6YWX - chains A and Q of the 83 polymer chains in the assembly; structure by electron microscopy, 3.10 A resolution.

== Chain A ==
Molecule: 23S rRNA
From: Neurospora crassa OR74A
Sequence (3464 nucleotides; row label = number of the first residue in the row; note: 28 numbers in that range are skipped by the numbering (no residue carries them; nothing is unmodelled there); a row labelled like 1655A-1655Z holds insertion residues (1655A, then the next letters in order)):
     1 AAAUGUAAUG GAUAUAAAGC UUAUGUUUAU AUAUAUAGAC AUAUAUAAGU AUAUAAAGAG
    61 ACUACUACCA AUAGCUACAC UAUGUAUUAA GGAGAGUAUA ACUUAAUUUA UGUUUAUGAU
   121 UUUAUCAUAC CCCUAAAAAU GACACCGAGG AGCAAGGGUC GGGUUAGCAU CCUGGUUCGU
   181 ACACCUUGGU GACCUAGGCU AGUACCAGGU CCCCCUCUAA GGGACUUGUC CCCCUCUAAG
   241 GGACUUGCGU CGGUCCUAUC CUAGGCCGAA UAGGUGAAUA AAUACUUACG GACGGCCUUG
   301 GUCUGUCCUA GAGGUUAUCA ACAUAUGAAC UCUUAGAGAA AUUACUUAAU AAACGAAGUG
   361 AAUUGAAAUA UCUUAUUAAC UUCAGGAAAA GAAAUCAAAC GAGAUUCUAU GAUUAGUGUG
   421 AACGAAAAUA GAGCAGCCUA UUAAAAUAAG UAAAAUGGCU UUAAAGCUGU UUGAAUAUUG
   481 UGGGGAACCU UCCUCAAAGG CUAAAUAUAA UACAUGAGUU ACAGAGAAAA GUACCGUGAG
   541 GGAAAGCUUU GAAAUAGUAG UUUUAUAAGC AGCUCAAGCA AUAAGAAAGC GAGAGCGUAC
   601 CUUUUGCAUA AUGGGUCACC AAGUUAAUUU UAGAUGCGAG CGAAUUUAUU UAUGUUUUUA
   661 CUGAUUAAAC AAUAUAAUGA AUCAUAAUUA UUUUUGUAAC GAGUAUUAGU AUUAAAUCUU
   721 AAUUUAAUAU UAGUAUAAGU UUUCAGUAUG GCGGCUACAU AGCAUAAUCU AUGCAGCCAG
   781 CCAAUAAUUG GAUUUCCAAU CCAAUUUCGG UAAUAAAUAG AUGUGCAUAG UUAAACCGAU
   841 CAUUAAAAUA AUGAAUAGUG UCUAAAGUUA GACCCGAAGC CUGGUGAUCU UACUAUAGUC
   901 AGGACUAUAA AGGUCCGAAC GGGUUAUCGU UGCAAAGAUA UCCGAAGAAC UAUGGUAAGC
   961 GAGUGAAAGA CAACACUGAC UAGGAUAGCU GGUUUUCUGC GAAACCUAUA AUAGUAGGCA
  1021 AUUUAAGUAA CAUCUUAGUA GGUACAGAAC UUAAUCUCAG ACAAGAUGUA GAUUUUCAUA
  1081 CCUAUGUUUA GGUAUGAAAU GCAUUUUUUU UUGUAUACAU CGGGGGAUCG UGAAGAUUUU
  1141 AUCGGUGAGU AUGUAGACUC GGAAUGACAA AGAUGAAUCU UGAAUAAUCA GACAUAGAAU
  1201 GAUAAGGUUG UAUGUCAAAA GGGAAACAGC CCAGAACAAG AGUUAAGGUU CCAAAAUUAU
  1261 UAUUAAGUGA AAUAAAGAAA GUUUUUAUAU AAGUCGACAA GAAGAUGGGC UUGGAAGCAG
  1321 CCAUAAUUUA AAGAUCUCGU AACAGAGCAC UUGUUAAAUC UUAAAAGCAU CGAAAAUUUA
  1381 ACGGAUCUAA AUAAUAUACC GAAACCUUGU CCAUAUGUAA CAUUAGUAAU AAUAUGCUAU
  1441 UAAUGUUAUU UGAUGGGGUA GCAGAACGUU GAGUGAAUCU UAGAUUUUUU UUUUAUAACU
  1501 AAAUAUAGAU GAUAACUCAA GUGAGAAUGG UGACAUGAGU AACAAAAAAG AGUUUAAGGU
  1561 ACCUAAAAGG UAUCUUAGAG UCUCGCCUAA AGCUUAUGGC UACGUCAAGU AACGGCCUCU
  1621 AAGUUUAUAA UCUGAAGAUU AUGACGAUGA GAAAA
1655A-1655Z UAACGCGCAGAAGUGCGCUGCUUUGA
1656A-1656B UA
  1676 CUU
  1687 AUGGUACCAA CAUUUAAAAG UGAAAAUUGU GCAGGAAGGA UCAGUAUCCU UUCAUUCUUA
  1747 UGUGGGGGAG UGGACAAAAC UGAACAGAGU GUAUCUGAAC ACAGAUGAGU CCACACCCCC
  1807 CCCCAUGUAA UGAAUGAAUG ACAAACCGUA CCUAGAAUCU GAAACAAGUA AGCUAGUAGA
  1867 GAAUACGAAG GCGUGAAUGA GAUAACAAUC AUAAAGGAAC UCGGCAAACU AACUACCGUA
  1927 ACUUAGGGAU AAGGAGAGCU CAUUAGUCUC GAUUAAUACG AGUAAAAAGG AAGAAGCAUG
  1987 GAAUAUUGUU GUACGACUGU UUAAUUAAAA CAAAGCACUU UGCAAAAAGA CGAUAAGUCU
  2047 AAGUAUUGAG UGUGAUUUCU GCCCGAUGCC GGCUGGUUAA CGAAUUUUCU AAAUUGAAAA
  2107 AAAAUUUGGU UUCAGAGGAA CCCCCGGUUA AUGGCGGCCU UAGCGUGAGG GUCCUAAGGU
  2167 AGCGAAAUGC CUUGGCCGUU AAAUGCGGUC UUGCAUGAAU GAUGUAACGA UACAACAGCU
  2227 GUCUCUAUGA UUGACUCAGU GAAAUUGGAA UAACUGUGCA GAUACAGUUU ACCUCUAGUU
  2287 AGACGAGAAG ACCCUAUGCA GCUUUACUGU UACUAAUUAU UGAAUACGAU UCUGAAAAUU
  2347 UCCAGUGUAA AAGGUAAUCG AUAAGAUAUA AUUGAAACAC CUUUAUUUUU CUAUCGUAUU
  2407 AUUAAACCUU AAAUUAAGGA ACAAUUGUUA GAAGACAGUU UAUGCGGGGC ACAGGCCCCA
  2467 UAAAGAGUAA AUGGGUGUGU CUAAAAUUUA UAAAUUUAUG UUUGCAAUUU UUUAUAGUGA
  2527 UUAUAUAUCA AAUCAUCUUU AUGCUAUUCA UAGAGUGUAU UUAUUAUAUU CCUUGGGUAC
  2587 AGUAUAAAAA UUAUAUAUGU AUUAAUUUAC AUAUAUUUUU UCUAAGAAAU UAGGUAAGAU
  2647 UUUGUUUAUA GAGAAAUUAG AUGUAAAAAA AAAAUCUUAU GAGGGCGGUA UUUAAUAAUC
  2707 CGCUUCUAAU AUUUUUUUGU AGUUAUUAUU AUAAAUUUAA UAAUAAUCAU GUUUAUUACU
  2767 UAAAAAGCUU AAUGGCUUAA UCUUGCCUUA CUGUUUGAUU AACAACAAAU CUUACAGUCG
  2827 CGUAAGCGGG GCAUAGGAUC ACAAGAUACA AAAAGGAAAG AUCUUGGAUU UUUGGAAAAG
  2887 CUACGCUAGG GAUAACAGGC UAAUUUGCGC AAGAGUGUAC AAAAUGAGUG CGCGGUUUGG
  2947 CACCUCGAUG UCGGCUUGAC UAAUCCUCAU GGAUGCAGAA ACUAUGUAGG GUACGACUGU
  3007 UCGUCGAUUA AAAAGUUACA UGAGCUGGGU UAAAUACGUC GUGAGACAGU AUGGUUUCUA
  3067 UCUUCUAGAG GGAAUUAGAA UAUAAUAAGG AUUAACCUUU GUACGAAAGG AACAUGGGGU
  3127 ACUAUUGUUA UACCUAGUUG UAUAACAGUU UUAUUAACCU CUGGUUUACC UGUUGUUUAU
  3187 GUGCCUUAUA UUAAUUUCAU GUGUGAUGCU CCGCAAGGAU AUUACAGGGA UGUUACCGUC
  3247 ACUUGAGUAA AUACAAUAGC AUAAGCAUGG CAGGAAAGCU AAGUUAGUCA AAAAUAAGUG
  3307 CUGAAAGCAU AUAGGCACGA AAUUUACCUU AAGAUAUUUC UUAAAUAUAC GUAAGAAAAU
  3367 AUUACGUUAA UAGGCUUAGU UUGUAAUAAU CUAGAGAUUU UAAGGAACUA AGUACUAAUU
  3427 UUAUAAAAAA CUGAAUGAUU AAUAUAUCUU ACAUUUUC
Unresolved in the structure: 1-4, 35-40, 121-309, 646-817, 1084-1089, 1433-1437, 1655A-1655Z, 1656A-1656B, 1687, 1728-1828, 1959-1963, 2493-2504, 2525-2528, 2561-2576, 2695-2703, 2738-2743, 2953-2957, 3135-3148, 3194-3231, 3460-3464
Bound ions: K+ site 1 near A105 (its only coordinating residue here); Mg2+ site 1 near A328 (its only coordinating residue here); Mg2+ site 2 near A335 (its only coordinating residue here); Mg2+ site 3: A335, G336; Mg2+ site 4 near A367 (its only coordinating residue here); Mg2+ site 5 near G411 (its only coordinating residue here); Mg2+ site 6 near A415 (its only coordinating residue here); Mg2+ site 7: A448, A497; Mg2+ site 8: A453, G466; Mg2+ site 9 near A453 (its only coordinating residue here); K+ site 2 near A465 (its only coordinating residue here); Mg2+ site 10: A486, A2859; 110 more Mg2+ sites not listed; 28 more K+ sites not listed
Small-molecule neighbours:
  - NAD (nicotinamide-adenine-dinucleotide): A2755, G2757, U2759, U2760
  - spermine (SPM): G1248, U1249, U1250, C1251, A1270, A1271, C1382, G1383, G1384, U1392

== Chain Q ==
Name: KOW domain-containing protein
From: Neurospora crassa OR74A
UniProtKB: Q7RXU7 (Q7RXU7_NEUCR); residue numbers follow UniProt; this construct covers 1-396
Amino-acid sequence (396 residues; numbered 1 to 396; the number before each row is that of its first residue):
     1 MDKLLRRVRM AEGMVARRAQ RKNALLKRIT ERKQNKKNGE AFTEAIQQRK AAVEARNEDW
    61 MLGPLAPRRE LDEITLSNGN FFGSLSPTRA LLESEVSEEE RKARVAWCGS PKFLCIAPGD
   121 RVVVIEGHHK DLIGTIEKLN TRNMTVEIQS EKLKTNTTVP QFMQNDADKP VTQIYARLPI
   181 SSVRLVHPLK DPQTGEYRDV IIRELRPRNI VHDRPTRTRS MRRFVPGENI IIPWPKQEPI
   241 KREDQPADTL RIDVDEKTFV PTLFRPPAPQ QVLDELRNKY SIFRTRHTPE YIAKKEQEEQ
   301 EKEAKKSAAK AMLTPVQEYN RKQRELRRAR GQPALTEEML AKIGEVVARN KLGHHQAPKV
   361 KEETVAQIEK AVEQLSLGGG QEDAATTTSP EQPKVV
Unresolved in the structure: 354-396

== How chain A and chain Q interact ==
Contacting residue pairs (120; chain A residue first):
  A79(A) - Arg28(Q)  salt bridge to the phosphate
  A90(A) - Met10(Q)  phosphate contact
  A90(A) - Met14(Q)  base contact
  G91(A) - Met14(Q)  phosphate contact
  G91(A) - Arg17(Q)  salt bridge to the phosphate
  G92(A) - Arg17(Q)  salt bridge to the phosphate
  G92(A) - Arg21(Q)  salt bridge to the phosphate
  A93(A) - Arg18(Q)  base contact
  A93(A) - Arg21(Q)  salt bridge to the phosphate
  G94(A) - Arg18(Q)  hydrogen bond to the base
  A95(A) - Lys22(Q)  base contact
  A100(A) - Asn23(Q)  hydrogen bond to the sugar
  A100(A) - Leu26(Q)  phosphate contact
  A100(A) - Lys27(Q)  hydrogen bond to the sugar
  A101(A) - Leu26(Q)  phosphate contact
  C102(A) - Ala19(Q)  sugar contact
  U103(A) - Arg18(Q)  base contact
  A105(A) - Leu276(Q)  hydrogen bond to the base
  U111(A) - Arg214(Q)  base contact
  G112(A) - Arg214(Q)  hydrogen bond to the base
  U113(A) - Arg214(Q)  base contact
  U115(A) - Ile210(Q)  base contact
  U115(A) - Val211(Q)  base contact
  U115(A) - His212(Q)  hydrogen bond to the base
  A116(A) - Phe113(Q)  base contact
  A116(A) - Pro207(Q)  hydrogen bond to the sugar
  A116(A) - Arg208(Q)  phosphate contact
  A116(A) - Asn209(Q)  hydrogen bond to the phosphate
  A116(A) - Ile210(Q)  hydrogen bond to the phosphate
  A116(A) - Phe224(Q)  sugar contact
  U117(A) - Arg208(Q)  salt bridge to the phosphate
  A310(A) - Ser220(Q)  phosphate contact
  A310(A) - Met221(Q)  sugar contact
  A310(A) - Arg222(Q)  hydrogen bond to the base
  G311(A) - Ala117(Q)  base contact
  G311(A) - Arg219(Q)  hydrogen bond to the base
  G311(A) - Ser220(Q)  hydrogen bond to the phosphate
  G311(A) - Met221(Q)  hydrogen bond to the base
  G311(A) - Trp234(Q)  stacking on the base
  G311(A) - Gln237(Q)  hydrogen bond to the base
  A312(A) - Arg219(Q)  hydrogen bond to the base
  A312(A) - Gln237(Q)  sugar contact
  A312(A) - Pro239(Q)  phosphate contact
  G313(A) - Arg217(Q)  base contact
  G313(A) - Thr218(Q)  base contact
  G313(A) - Arg219(Q)  hydrogen bond to the base
  G313(A) - Pro239(Q)  phosphate contact
  G313(A) - Ile240(Q)  hydrogen bond to the phosphate
  G314(A) - Thr216(Q)  base contact
  G314(A) - Arg217(Q)  base contact
  G314(A) - Ile240(Q)  phosphate contact
  G314(A) - Arg242(Q)  salt bridge to the phosphate
  U315(A) - Arg242(Q)  salt bridge to the phosphate
  U316(A) - Ile240(Q)  base contact
  C319(A) - Lys112(Q)  salt bridge to the phosphate
  C319(A) - Leu114(Q)  hydrogen bond to the base
  C319(A) - Arg219(Q)  hydrogen bond to the base
  A320(A) - Phe113(Q)  sugar contact
  A320(A) - His212(Q)  stacking on the base
  A320(A) - Arg219(Q)  salt bridge to the phosphate
  A321(A) - Lys112(Q)  salt bridge to the phosphate
  A321(A) - Arg214(Q)  base contact
  A328(A) - Arg277(Q)  phosphate contact
  A329(A) - Glu12(Q)  hydrogen bond to the base
  A329(A) - Arg277(Q)  phosphate contact
  A329(A) - Asn278(Q)  hydrogen bond to the phosphate
  A329(A) - Phe283(Q)  stacking on the base
  C330(A) - Asn278(Q)  phosphate contact
  C330(A) - Ser281(Q)  hydrogen bond to the phosphate
  C330(A) - Phe283(Q)  phosphate contact
  U346(A) - Tyr280(Q)  stacking on the base
  U347(A) - Lys279(Q)  salt bridge to the phosphate
  U347(A) - Tyr280(Q)  sugar contact
  U347(A) - Arg284(Q)  base contact
  U347(A) - His287(Q)  hydrogen bond to the base
  U347(A) - Thr288(Q)  hydrogen bond to the base
  U347(A) - Tyr291(Q)  stacking on the base
  A348(A) - Tyr291(Q)  hydrogen bond to the phosphate
  A348(A) - Lys294(Q)  salt bridge to the phosphate
  A348(A) - Lys295(Q)  salt bridge to the phosphate
  A349(A) - Tyr280(Q)  base contact
  A349(A) - Ile282(Q)  base contact
  U350(A) - Met10(Q)  base contact
  U439(A) - Arg324(Q)  salt bridge to the phosphate
  U439(A) - Arg327(Q)  salt bridge to the phosphate
  U439(A) - Arg328(Q)  sugar contact
  U439(A) - Arg330(Q)  base contact
  U439(A) - Gly331(Q)  hydrogen bond to the base
  U439(A) - Gln332(Q)  hydrogen bond to the base
  A440(A) - Arg328(Q)  salt bridge to the phosphate
  A443(A) - Arg328(Q)  hydrogen bond to the base
  A444(A) - Arg321(Q)  hydrogen bond to the phosphate
  A444(A) - Arg324(Q)  sugar contact
  A445(A) - Asn320(Q)  sugar contact
  A445(A) - Arg321(Q)  salt bridge to the phosphate
  A445(A) - Arg324(Q)  salt bridge to the phosphate
  A446(A) - Val316(Q)  base contact
  A446(A) - Tyr319(Q)  base contact
  A446(A) - Asn320(Q)  hydrogen bond to the sugar
  A510(A) - Arg17(Q)  hydrogen bond to the sugar
  A528(A) - Arg32(Q)  sugar contact
  A529(A) - Leu25(Q)  sugar contact
  A529(A) - Ile29(Q)  base contact
  A529(A) - Arg32(Q)  salt bridge to the phosphate
  G546(A) - Arg32(Q)  hydrogen bond to the sugar
  C547(A) - Lys36(Q)  salt bridge to the phosphate
  U548(A) - Lys36(Q)  salt bridge to the phosphate
  U548(A) - Gly39(Q)  phosphate contact
  U548(A) - Phe42(Q)  stacking on the base
  U548(A) - Thr43(Q)  sugar contact
  U548(A) - Ile46(Q)  phosphate contact
  U549(A) - Ile46(Q)  sugar contact
  U550(A) - Lys50(Q)  salt bridge to the phosphate
  A1505(A) - Val53(Q)  sugar contact
  A1505(A) - Arg56(Q)  salt bridge to the phosphate
  A1505(A) - Asn57(Q)  hydrogen bond to the phosphate
  U1506(A) - Arg49(Q)  sugar contact
  U1506(A) - Val53(Q)  phosphate contact
  U1506(A) - Arg56(Q)  salt bridge to the phosphate
  A1507(A) - Arg49(Q)  salt bridge to the phosphate
Also at the interface, not in a pair above, chain A (58 interface residues in all): G96, U99, A317, G327, A530
Also at the interface, not in a pair above, chain Q (87 interface residues in all): Val15, Thr30, Lys33, Asn35, Ser110, Pro111, Thr141, Arg142, Arg206, Pro215, Pro235, Glu238, Thr285, Gln317

== Summary ==
Chain A and chain Q form an interface of 58 and 87 residues respectively, with 33 hydrogen bonds, 26 salt
bridges and 6 aromatic stacking contacts. Among the polar pairs are G94(A)-Arg18(Q), A105(A)-Leu276(Q) and
G112(A)-Arg214(Q). Bound to chain A: spermine and NAD.
Here chain A is 23S rRNA and chain Q is KOW domain-containing protein, both from Neurospora crassa OR74A.
Entry 6YWX (The structure of the mitoribosome from Neurospora crassa with tRNA bound to the E-site) was
determined by electron microscopy (same publication as 6YW5, 6YWE, 6YWS, 6YWV and 6YWY).
